Entry 7TE9 (electron microscopy, 3.92 A resolution); this record covers chains D and H of the 8 polymer chains in the assembly.

[Chain D]
Protein: Glutamate receptor ionotropic, NMDA 2B
Source organism: Rattus norvegicus
Reference sequence: Q00960 (NMDE2_RAT); residues 31-852 here = UniProt positions 31-852
Amino-acid sequence (822 residues; row label = number of the first residue in the row):
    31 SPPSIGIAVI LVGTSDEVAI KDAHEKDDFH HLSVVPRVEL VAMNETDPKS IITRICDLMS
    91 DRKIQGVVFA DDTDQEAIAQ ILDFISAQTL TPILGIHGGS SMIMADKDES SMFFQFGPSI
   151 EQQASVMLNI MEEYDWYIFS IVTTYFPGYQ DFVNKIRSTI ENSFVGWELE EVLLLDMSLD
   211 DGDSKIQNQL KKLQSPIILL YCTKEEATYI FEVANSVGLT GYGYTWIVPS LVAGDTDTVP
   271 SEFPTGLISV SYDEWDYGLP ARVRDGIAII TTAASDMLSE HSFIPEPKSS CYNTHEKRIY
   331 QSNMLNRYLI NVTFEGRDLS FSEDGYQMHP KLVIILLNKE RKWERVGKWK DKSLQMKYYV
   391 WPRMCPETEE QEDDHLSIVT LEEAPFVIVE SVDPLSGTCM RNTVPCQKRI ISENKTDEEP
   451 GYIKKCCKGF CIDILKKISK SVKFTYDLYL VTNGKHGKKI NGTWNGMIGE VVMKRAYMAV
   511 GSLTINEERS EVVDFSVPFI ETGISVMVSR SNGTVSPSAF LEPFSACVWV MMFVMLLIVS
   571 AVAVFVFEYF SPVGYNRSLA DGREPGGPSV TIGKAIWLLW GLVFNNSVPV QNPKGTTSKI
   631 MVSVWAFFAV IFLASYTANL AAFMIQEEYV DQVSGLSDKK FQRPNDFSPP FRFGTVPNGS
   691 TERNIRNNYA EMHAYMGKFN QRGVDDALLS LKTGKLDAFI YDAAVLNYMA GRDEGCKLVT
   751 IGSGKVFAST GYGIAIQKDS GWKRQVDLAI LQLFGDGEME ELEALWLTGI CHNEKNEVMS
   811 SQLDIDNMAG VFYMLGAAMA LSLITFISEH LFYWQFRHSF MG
Not modelled in the structure: 44, 327-328, 395-402, 580-599, 846-852
Disulfides: Cys86-Cys321, Cys429-Cys456, Cys436-Cys457, Cys746-Cys801
Sequence notes: conflict Asp348 (Asn in Q00960), Cys557 (Asp in Q00960), Ser588 (Cys in Q00960), Val600 (Phe in Q00960), Ser838 (Cys in Q00960), Ser849 (Cys in Q00960)
Swiss-Prot annotation at these positions:
  - region: Lys604 to Pro623 (Pore-forming)
  - binding site (Zn(2+)): His127, Glu284
  - binding site (L-glutamate): Thr514, Arg519, Ser690, Thr691, Asp732
  - site: Asn615 (Functional determinant of NMDA receptors)
  - glycosylation (N-linked (GlcNAc...) asparagine): Asn74, Asn341, Asn444, Asn491, Asn542, Asn688
From the paper describing this entry:
  - allosteric site: Tyr282 (from molecular simulation)

[Chain H]
Protein: Fab2 heavy chain
Source organism: Mus musculus
Amino-acid sequence (223 residues; each row starts with the number of its first residue; note: 1 number in that range is skipped by the numbering (no residue carries it; nothing is unmodelled there)):
     1 DVKLQESGGG LVQPGGSLKL SCAASGFTFS SYTMSWVRQT PEKRLEWVAY ISNGGGGTYY
    61 PDTVKGRFTI SRDNAKNTLY LQMNSLK
    89 EDTAMYYCAR PSRGGSSYWY FDVWGAGTTV TVSSAKTTPP SVYPLAPGSA AQTNSMVTLG
   149 CLVKGYFPEP VTVTWNSGSL SSGVHTFPAV LQSDLYTLSS SVTVPSSTWP SETVTCNVAH
   209 PASSTKVDKK IVPRDC
Not modelled in the structure: 1, 26-27, 122-224
Disulfides: Cys22-Cys96

[How chain D and chain H interact]
Contacting residue pairs (23):
  Ser31(D) with Tyr59(H)
  Pro32(D) with Tyr59(H)
  Glu55(D) with Ser31(H); Asn53(H), hydrogen bond (backbone-side chain); Arg101(H); Gly103(H), hydrogen bond (backbone-backbone)
  Lys56(D) with Ser31(H); Asn53(H)
  Asp57(D) with Ser104(H), hydrogen bond (backbone-side chain)
  Asp58(D) with Ser52(H), hydrogen bond; Asn53(H); Gly54(H), hydrogen bond (side chain-backbone); Gly55(H), hydrogen bond (side chain-backbone); Gly56(H), hydrogen bond (side chain-backbone); Ser104(H)
  Phe59(D) with Ser104(H), hydrogen bond (backbone-side chain)
  His60(D) with Ser52(H); Gly56(H); Gly57(H); Ser104(H), hydrogen bond (side chain-backbone)
  Pro66(D) with Ser105(H), hydrogen bond (backbone-side chain)
  Arg67(D) with Ser105(H), hydrogen bond
  Val68(D) with Trp107(H)
Interface residues without a listed pair, chain H (16 interface residues in all): Ser30, Gly102, Tyr106
From the paper, about this interface:
  - epitope / paratope residues, chain D: Ser31(D), Glu55(D), Arg67(D)

[Overview]
The interface between chain D and chain H involves 11 residues on one side and 16 on the other, with 11
hydrogen bonds. Polar contacts include Glu55(D)-Asn53(H), Asp57(D)-Ser104(H) and Asp58(D)-Ser52(H). The paper
reports epitope/paratope residues Ser31(D), Glu55(D) and Arg67(D); an allosteric site at Tyr282(D).
Here chain D is Glutamate receptor ionotropic, NMDA 2B (Rattus norvegicus) and chain H is Fab2 heavy chain
(Mus musculus). Entry 7TE9 (Cryo-EM structure of GluN1b-2B NMDAR complexed to Fab2 class1) was determined by
electron microscopy (same publication as 7TE4, 7TEB and 7TEE).
